Entry 4ZK7 (X-ray diffraction, 3.40 A resolution); this record covers chains C and F of the 24 polymer chains in the assembly.

# Chain C (and F)
Molecule: Chorismate mutase
Source organism: Thermus thermophilus (strain HB8 / ATCC 27634 / DSM 579)
Notes: fragment: Chorismate mutase; chain F of this document is another copy of the same molecule, construct and numbering; everything in this record applies to it too
UniProt: Q5SJY4 (Q5SJY4_THET8); residue numbers follow UniProt; this construct covers 1-122
Sequence (130 residues; numbered 1 to 130; the number before each row is that of its first residue):
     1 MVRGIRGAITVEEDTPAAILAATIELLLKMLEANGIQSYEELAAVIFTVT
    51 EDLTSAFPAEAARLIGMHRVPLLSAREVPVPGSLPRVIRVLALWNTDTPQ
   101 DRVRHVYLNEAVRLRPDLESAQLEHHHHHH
Disordered / not traced: 118-130
Sequence notes: engineered mutation Ala17 (Glu in Q5SJY4), Leu20 (His in Q5SJY4), Ala21 (Gln in Q5SJY4), Ile24 (Arg in Q5SJY4), Leu64 (Gln in Q5SJY4), Asn109 (Arg in Q5SJY4); expression tag (123-130)

# Chain C / chain F interface
Contacting residue pairs - 51 pairs, chain C then chain F:
  Met1(C) - Met1(F)
  Met1(C) - Asn95(F)
  Val2(C) - Val2(F)  hydrophobic
  Val2(C) - Ala43(F)
  Val2(C) - Asn95(F)  hydrogen bond (backbone-side chain)
  Arg3(C) - Glu40(F)  hydrogen bond (side chain-backbone)
  Arg3(C) - Leu42(F)
  Arg3(C) - Ala43(F)
  Gly4(C) - Ala43(F)  hydrogen bond (backbone-backbone)
  Gly4(C) - Pro71(F)
  Arg6(C) - Pro71(F)
  Arg6(C) - Leu72(F)  hydrogen bond (side chain-backbone)
  Ile46(C) - Leu73(F)  hydrophobic
  Thr48(C) - Leu73(F)
  Thr48(C) - Ser74(F)
  Glu51(C) - Arg76(F)  salt bridge
  Ala75(C) - Ala75(F)  hydrophobic
  Arg76(C) - Ala75(F)
  Arg76(C) - Arg76(F)  hydrogen bond (backbone-backbone)
  Glu77(C) - Phe57(F)
  Glu77(C) - Ser74(F)  hydrogen bond
  Glu77(C) - Arg76(F)
  Val78(C) - Val49(F)  hydrophobic
  Val78(C) - Leu53(F)
  Val78(C) - Phe57(F)
  Val78(C) - Ala75(F)
  Pro79(C) - Thr54(F)
  Pro79(C) - Arg76(F)
  Val80(C) - Thr54(F)
  Val80(C) - Ser55(F)
  Val80(C) - Ala56(F)
  Val80(C) - Phe57(F)  hydrophobic
  Pro81(C) - Thr54(F)
  Ser83(C) - Phe57(F)
  Leu91(C) - Ala44(F)  hydrophobic
  Leu91(C) - Ile46(F)  hydrophobic
  Leu91(C) - Pro71(F)  hydrophobic
  Leu91(C) - Leu73(F)  hydrophobic
  Gln100(C) - Tyr39(F)  hydrogen bond (side chain-backbone)
  Gln100(C) - Glu40(F)
  Gln100(C) - Leu42(F)  hydrogen bond (side chain-backbone)
  Gln100(C) - Arg69(F)
  Gln100(C) - Val70(F)
  Asp101(C) - Glu40(F)
  Asp101(C) - Arg69(F)  hydrogen bond (backbone-side chain)
  Val103(C) - Arg69(F)  hydrogen bond (backbone-side chain)
  Arg104(C) - Arg69(F)
  His105(C) - Arg69(F)
  Arg115(C) - Arg63(F)
  Arg115(C) - His68(F)  hydrogen bond (side chain-backbone)
  Asp117(C) - His68(F)  salt bridge
Also at the interface, not in a pair above, chain C (26 interface residues in all): Arg89, Leu93
Also at the interface, not in a pair above, chain F (26 interface residues in all): Leu93

# Summary
The chain C/chain F interface involves 26 residues from each chain; the contacts include 11 hydrogen bonds and
2 salt bridges. Among the polar pairs are Glu51(C)-Arg76(F), Asp117(C)-His68(F) and Val2(C)-Asn95(F).
Both chains are Chorismate mutase (Thermus thermophilus (strain HB8 / ATCC 27634 / DSM 579)). Entry 4ZK7
(Crystal structure of rescued two-component self-assembling tetrahedral cage T33-31) was determined by X-ray
diffraction.
